8IV3 - chains A and C of the 4 polymer chains in the assembly; structure by X-ray diffraction, 1.90 A resolution.

== Chain A (and C) ==
Molecule: Nucleoprotein
Organism: Severe acute respiratory syndrome coronavirus 2
Notes: fragment: N-terminal domain; chain C of this document is another copy of the same molecule, construct and numbering; everything in this record applies to it too
Reference sequence: P0DTC9 (NCAP_SARS2); residues 42-175 here correspond to UniProt positions 41-174 (UniProt number = residue number - 1)
Amino-acid sequence (155 residues; row label = number of the first residue in the row):
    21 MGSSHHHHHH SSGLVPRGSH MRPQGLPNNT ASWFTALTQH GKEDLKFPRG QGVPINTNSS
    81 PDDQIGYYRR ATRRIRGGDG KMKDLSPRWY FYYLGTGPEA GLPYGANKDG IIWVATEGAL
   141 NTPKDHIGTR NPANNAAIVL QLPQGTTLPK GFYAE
Not modelled in the structure: 21-48, 97 (chain C: 21-46, 97)
Sequence notes: initiating methionine (21); expression tag (22-41)
Ligand contacts: 5-Benzyloxygramine (DJU; N,N-dimethyl-1-(5-phenylmethoxy-1H-indol-3-yl)methanamine): Asn-49, Asn-151, Ala-153

== Interface between chain A and chain C ==
Pairs across the interface - 12 pairs, chain A then chain C:
  Thr-55(A) / Ala-156(C)
  Arg-93(A) / Glu-175(C)  salt bridge
  Ile-95(A) / Tyr-173(C)  hydrophobic
  Gly-98(A) / His-60(C)
  Leu-105(A) / Tyr-173(C)
  Arg-108(A) / Glu-175(C)
  Ala-157(A) / Ala-156(C)
  Val-159(A) / Pro-152(C)
  Val-159(A) / Asn-155(C)
  Val-159(A) / Ala-156(C)
  Gln-161(A) / Ala-153(C)  hydrogen bond (side chain-backbone)
  Glu-175(A) / Arg-150(C)  salt bridge
Also at the interface, not in a pair above, chain A (12 interface residues in all): His-60, Arg-96
Also at the interface, not in a pair above, chain C (11 interface residues in all): Ile-95, Asn-154, Ala-157

== Overview ==
12 residues of chain A and 11 residues of chain C are in contact; the contacts include 1 hydrogen bond and 2
salt bridges. Among the polar pairs are Arg-93(A)/Glu-175(C), Glu-175(A)/Arg-150(C) and Gln-161(A)/Ala-153(C).
Bound to chain A: 5-Benzyloxygramine.
Chain A and chain C are both Nucleoprotein (Severe acute respiratory syndrome coronavirus 2); the structure,
Crystal structure of SARS-CoV2 N-NTD complexed with 5-Benzyloxygramine, was determined by X-ray diffraction
(same publication as 8IQJ and 8J6X).
